Entry 8R3P (X-ray diffraction, 2.90 A resolution); this record covers chains A and B.

[Chain A (and B)]
Protein: Transketolase
From: Enterococcus faecium
Notes: EC 2.2.1.1; chain B of this document is another copy of the same molecule, construct and numbering; everything in this record applies to it too
UniProtKB: I3U1P7 (I3U1P7_ENTFD); numbering as in UniProt (aligned over 1-665)
Chain sequence (680 residues; row label = number of the first residue in the row):
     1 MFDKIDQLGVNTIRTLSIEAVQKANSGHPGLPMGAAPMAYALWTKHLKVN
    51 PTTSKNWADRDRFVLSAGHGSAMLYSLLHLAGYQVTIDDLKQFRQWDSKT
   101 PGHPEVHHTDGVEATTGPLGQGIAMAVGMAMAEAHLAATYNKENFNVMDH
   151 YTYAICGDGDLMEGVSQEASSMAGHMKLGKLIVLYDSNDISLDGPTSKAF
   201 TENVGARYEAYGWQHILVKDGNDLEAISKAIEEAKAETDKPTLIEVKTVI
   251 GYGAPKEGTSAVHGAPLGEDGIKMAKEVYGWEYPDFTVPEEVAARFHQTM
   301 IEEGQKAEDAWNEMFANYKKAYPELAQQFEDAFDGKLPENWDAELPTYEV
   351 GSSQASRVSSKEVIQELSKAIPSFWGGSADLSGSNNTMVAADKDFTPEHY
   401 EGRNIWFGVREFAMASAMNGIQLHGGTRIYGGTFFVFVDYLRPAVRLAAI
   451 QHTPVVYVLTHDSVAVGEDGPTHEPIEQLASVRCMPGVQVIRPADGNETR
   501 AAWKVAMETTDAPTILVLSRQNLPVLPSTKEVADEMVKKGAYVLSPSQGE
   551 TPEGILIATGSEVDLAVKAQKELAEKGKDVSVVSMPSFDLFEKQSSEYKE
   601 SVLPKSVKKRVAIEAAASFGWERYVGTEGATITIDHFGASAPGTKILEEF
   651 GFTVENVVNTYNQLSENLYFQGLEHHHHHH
Disordered / not traced: 673-680 (chain B: 667-680)
Differences from the reference sequence: expression tag (666-680)
Bound ions: Mg2+: D158, N188, I190 (together with thiamine diphosphate)
Residues lining bound ligands:
  - thiamine diphosphate: A379, D380, L381, V409, E411, F434, F437, Y440, H473
  - thiamine diphosphate (TPP): L31, H69, G117, P118, L119, G157, D158, G159, D160, E163, N188, I190, S191, L192, I250, H263

[Chain A / chain B interface]
Contacting residue pairs - 204 pairs, chain A then chain B:
  S26(A) with E468(B)
  H28(A) with D469(B), salt bridge
  R94(A) with E468(B), hydrogen bond (side chain-backbone); D469(B), salt bridge; S640(B); A641(B); P642(B)
  Q95(A) with S640(B); P642(B)
  W96(A) with A639(B), hydrophobic; A641(B), hydrophobic; K645(B); E649(B)
  P101(A) with S640(B)
  G102(A) with E468(B), hydrogen bond (backbone-backbone); S640(B), hydrogen bond (backbone-side chain)
  H103(A) with D469(B), salt bridge; T472(B); H473(B)
  E105(A) with P471(B)
  T115(A) with T472(B)
  G117(A) with H473(B)
  P118(A) with F437(B), hydrophobic; Y440(B); T472(B)
  L119(A) with V409(B), hydrophobic; Y440(B), hydrogen bond (backbone-side chain)
  Q121(A) with Y440(B), hydrogen bond
  G159(A) with V409(B)
  M162(A) with E168(B); V409(B)
  E163(A) with E168(B); V409(B); E411(B); Y440(B)
  G164(A) with G164(B); E168(B), hydrogen bond (backbone-side chain)
  Q167(A) with Q167(B); E168(B); Y211(B), hydrogen bond
  E168(A) with M162(B); E163(B); G164(B), hydrogen bond (side chain-backbone); Q167(B)
  S171(A) with F200(B); E202(B), hydrogen bond
  H175(A) with S197(B); K198(B), hydrogen bond (side chain-backbone); A199(B); T201(B), hydrogen bond
  S191(A) with D380(B)
  L192(A) with D380(B), hydrogen bond (backbone-side chain); L381(B), hydrophobic; S384(B)
  D193(A) with D380(B), hydrogen bond (backbone-side chain); L381(B), hydrogen bond (side chain-backbone); S382(B), hydrogen bond (side chain-backbone); G383(B), hydrogen bond (side chain-backbone); W406(B)
  S197(A) with H175(B), hydrogen bond (backbone-side chain)
  K198(A) with H175(B), hydrogen bond (backbone-side chain); W406(B)
  A199(A) with H175(B), hydrogen bond (backbone-side chain); W406(B); G408(B); R410(B), hydrogen bond (backbone-side chain)
  F200(A) with H175(B), hydrogen bond (backbone-side chain); R410(B)
  T201(A) with H175(B), hydrogen bond
  E202(A) with S171(B), hydrogen bond; A210(B); Y211(B)
  N203(A) with A210(B), hydrogen bond (backbone-backbone)
  A206(A) with A210(B), hydrophobic
  R207(A) with R207(B); A210(B); Y211(B)
  A210(A) with E202(B); N203(B), hydrogen bond (backbone-backbone); A206(B), hydrophobic; R207(B)
  Y211(A) with Q167(B), hydrogen bond; E202(B); R207(B)
  S378(A) with D193(B)
  D380(A) with S191(B), hydrogen bond; L192(B), hydrogen bond (side chain-backbone); D193(B), hydrogen bond (side chain-backbone)
  L381(A) with L192(B), hydrophobic; D193(B), hydrogen bond (backbone-side chain)
  S382(A) with D193(B), hydrogen bond (backbone-side chain)
  G383(A) with D193(B), hydrogen bond (backbone-side chain)
  W406(A) with D193(B); K198(B); A199(B)
  G408(A) with M162(B); A199(B)
  V409(A) with L119(B), hydrophobic; G159(B); M162(B); E163(B)
  R410(A) with M162(B); A199(B), hydrogen bond (side chain-backbone); F200(B)
  E411(A) with E163(B)
  F412(A) with Y440(B), hydrophobic
  V436(A) with R446(B)
  F437(A) with P118(B), hydrophobic
  D439(A) with D439(B); R442(B), salt bridge; P443(B); R446(B)
  Y440(A) with P118(B); L119(B), hydrogen bond (side chain-backbone); Q121(B), hydrogen bond; E163(B); F412(B), hydrophobic; P443(B), hydrophobic
  R442(A) with D439(B), salt bridge; R442(B); E477(B); S481(B)
  P443(A) with D439(B); Y440(B), hydrophobic
  R446(A) with V436(B); D439(B); P471(B), hydrogen bond (side chain-backbone); E474(B), hydrogen bond (side chain-backbone); I476(B); E477(B), salt bridge; Q478(B), hydrogen bond; F637(B)
  L447(A) with T472(B)
  A449(A) with F637(B), hydrophobic
  I450(A) with F637(B), hydrophobic
  E468(A) with S26(B); R94(B); G102(B), hydrogen bond (backbone-backbone)
  D469(A) with H28(B); R94(B), salt bridge; H103(B), hydrogen bond (backbone-side chain)
  P471(A) with E105(B); R446(B), hydrogen bond (backbone-side chain)
  T472(A) with T115(B); P118(B); I450(B)
  H473(A) with H103(B), hydrogen bond; G117(B)
  E474(A) with R446(B), hydrogen bond (backbone-side chain)
  I476(A) with R446(B); P486(B), hydrophobic
  E477(A) with R442(B), salt bridge; R446(B), salt bridge; C484(B), hydrogen bond (backbone-side chain); M485(B); P486(B)
  Q478(A) with R446(B), hydrogen bond
  A480(A) with C484(B), hydrophobic; F619(B), hydrophobic
  S481(A) with R442(B)
  R483(A) with F619(B)
  C484(A) with E477(B); A480(B), hydrophobic; F619(B), hydrophobic
  M485(A) with E477(B)
  P486(A) with E477(B); F637(B)
  F588(A) with F619(B), hydrophobic
  A617(A) with C484(B)
  S618(A) with R623(B), hydrogen bond
  F619(A) with A480(B), hydrophobic; R483(B); C484(B), hydrophobic; F619(B); G620(B); R623(B)
  G620(A) with F619(B); G620(B)
  E622(A) with R623(B), salt bridge; T627(B)
  R623(A) with E622(B), salt bridge
  G626(A) with T627(B)
  T627(A) with G626(B); T627(B)
  D635(A) with P486(B)
  H636(A) with P486(B)
  F637(A) with R446(B); A449(B), hydrophobic; I450(B), hydrophobic; P486(B)
  S640(A) with R94(B); Q95(B); W96(B); P101(B); G102(B), hydrogen bond (side chain-backbone)
  A641(A) with R94(B); Q95(B); W96(B), hydrophobic
  P642(A) with R94(B); Q95(B)
  K645(A) with W96(B)
  I646(A) with W96(B), hydrophobic
  E649(A) with W96(B)
  F650(A) with W96(B), hydrophobic
Interface residues without a listed pair, chain A (100 interface residues in all): S98, G194, T196, S384, D394, F407, P475, E628, A639
Interface residues without a listed pair, chain B (98 interface residues in all): A24, S98, G194, D394, F407, L447, P475, F588, K608, A617, D635, H636, I646, F650

[Summary]
100 residues of chain A face 98 of chain B across their interface; the contacts include 47 hydrogen bonds and
11 salt bridges. Polar contacts include H28(A)-D469(B), R94(A)-D469(B) and H103(A)-D469(B). Ligands of chain
A: thiamine diphosphate. D158(A), N188(A) and I190(A) coordinate Mg2+.
Both chains are Transketolase (Enterococcus faecium). Entry 8R3P (Transketolase from Enterococcus faecium in
complex with thiamin pyrophosphate) was determined by X-ray diffraction (same publication as 8R3O, 8R3Q, 8R3R
and 8R3S).
